PDB entry 7L4F | X-ray diffraction, 2.55 A resolution | chains B and C of the 3 polymer chains in the assembly

[Chain B]
Molecule: DNA (cytosine-5)-methyltransferase DRM2
From: Arabidopsis thaliana
Notes: EC 2.1.1.37
UniProtKB: Q9M548 (DRM2_ARATH); residue numbers follow UniProt; this construct covers 270-626
Amino-acid sequence (357 residues; numbered 270 to 626; the number before each row is that of its first residue):
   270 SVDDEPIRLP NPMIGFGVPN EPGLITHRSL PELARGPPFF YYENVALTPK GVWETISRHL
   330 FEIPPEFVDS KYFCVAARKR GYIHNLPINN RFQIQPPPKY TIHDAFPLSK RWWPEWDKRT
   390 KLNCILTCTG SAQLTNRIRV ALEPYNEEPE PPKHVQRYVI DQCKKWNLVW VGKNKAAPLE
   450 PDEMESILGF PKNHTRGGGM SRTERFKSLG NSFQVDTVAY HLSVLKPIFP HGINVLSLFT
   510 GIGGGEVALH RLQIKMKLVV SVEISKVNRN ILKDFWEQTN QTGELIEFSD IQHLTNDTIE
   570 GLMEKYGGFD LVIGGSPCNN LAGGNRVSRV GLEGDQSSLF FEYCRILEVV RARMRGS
Not modelled in the structure: 270-274, 625-626
Small-molecule neighbours: S-adenosylhomocysteine (SAH): Ser477, Asn480, Ser481, Phe482, Phe508, Thr509, Gly510, Ile511, Gly512, Gly513, Val531, Glu532, Ile533, Ser534, Asn537, Ser558, Asp559, Ile560, Gln561, Gly584, Ser585, Pro586, Leu608
Curated features (UniProtKB/Swiss-Prot):
  - mutagenesis: Ser585 (S585A: Loss of function in maintaining non-CpG methylation), Cys587 (C587A: Loss of function in maintaining non-CpG methylation)
Reported in the primary citation:
  - mutagenesis - C397G, S400G/Q402G: decreased catalytic activity
  - mutagenesis - C397A: unchanged catalytic activity
  - mutagenesis - C397H: decreased catalytic activity on CG, CHH, and CHG DNAs
  - mutagenesis - C397R: decreased catalytic activity on CHH DNA
  - mutagenesis - C397R: increased catalytic activity on CHG DNA
  - mutagenesis - R595A, R595G: abolished catalytic activity
  - mutagenesis - R595K: decreased catalytic activity on CHH, CHG, and CG DNA
  - specificity-determining residues: Arg595 (proposed by the authors, not directly observed)
  - mutagenesis - C397R, R595A, R595G, R595K: unchanged expression
  - mutagenesis - C397R: increased catalytic activity on CHG methylation
  - mutagenesis - C397H: decreased catalytic activity on CHG methylation

[Chain C]
Molecule: 18-nt DNA strand
Sequence (18 nucleotides; row label = number of the first residue in the row):
     1 TAAAGGATGA GGAGGAAT

[Interface between chain B and chain C]
Contacting residue pairs (18; chain B residue first):
  Leu278(B) - DA13(C)  sugar contact
  Asn280(B) - DG15(C)  hydrogen bond to the phosphate
  Lys319(B) - DG12(C)  phosphate contact
  Ser400(B) - DG5(C)  sugar contact
  Ser400(B) - DG6(C)  hydrogen bond to the phosphate
  Ala401(B) - DG5(C)  hydrogen bond to the phosphate
  Gln402(B) - DG5(C)  phosphate contact
  Gln402(B) - DG6(C)  phosphate contact
  Arg406(B) - DG6(C)  salt bridge to the phosphate
  Ser470(B) - DA3(C)  phosphate contact
  Arg471(B) - DA4(C)  phosphate contact
  Thr472(B) - DA4(C)  hydrogen bond to the phosphate
  Gly592(B) - DG9(C)  hydrogen bond to the base
  Gly592(B) - DA10(C)  base contact
  Asn594(B) - DG9(C)  hydrogen bond to the base
  Arg595(B) - DT8(C)  hydrogen bond to the base
  Arg595(B) - DG9(C)  hydrogen bond to the base
  Arg598(B) - DG11(C)  sugar contact
Interface residues without a listed pair, chain B (18 interface residues in all): Pro318, Gly399, Gly468, Gly593
Interface residues without a listed pair, chain C (12 interface residues in all): DG14

[In short]
18 residues of chain B face 12 of chain C across their interface, with 8 hydrogen bonds and 1 salt bridge.
Polar pairs include Gly592(B)-DG9(C), Asn594(B)-DG9(C) and Arg595(B)-DT8(C). Chain B binds
S-adenosylhomocysteine. From the paper: C397G and S400G/Q402G of chain B reduce catalytic activity; the
specificity determinant Arg595(B); 8 substitutions were tested in all.
Here chain B is DNA (cytosine-5)-methyltransferase DRM2 (Arabidopsis thaliana) and chain C is an 18-nt DNA
strand. Entry 7L4F (Crystal structure of the DRM2-CAT DNA complex) was determined by X-ray diffraction
together with 7L4C, 7L4H, 7L4K, 7L4M and 7L4N from the same study.
